PDB entry 8ZDU | electron microscopy, 2.50 A resolution | chains A and B of the 34 polymer chains in the assembly

Chain A (and B):
Molecule: Flagellar M-ring protein
Source organism: Salmonella enterica subsp. enterica serovar Typhimurium
Notes: chain B of this document is another copy of the same molecule, construct and numbering; everything in this record applies to it too
UniProt: P15928 (FLIF_SALTY); numbering as in UniProt (aligned over 1-560)
Amino-acid sequence (560 residues; numbered 1 to 560; the number before each row is that of its first residue):
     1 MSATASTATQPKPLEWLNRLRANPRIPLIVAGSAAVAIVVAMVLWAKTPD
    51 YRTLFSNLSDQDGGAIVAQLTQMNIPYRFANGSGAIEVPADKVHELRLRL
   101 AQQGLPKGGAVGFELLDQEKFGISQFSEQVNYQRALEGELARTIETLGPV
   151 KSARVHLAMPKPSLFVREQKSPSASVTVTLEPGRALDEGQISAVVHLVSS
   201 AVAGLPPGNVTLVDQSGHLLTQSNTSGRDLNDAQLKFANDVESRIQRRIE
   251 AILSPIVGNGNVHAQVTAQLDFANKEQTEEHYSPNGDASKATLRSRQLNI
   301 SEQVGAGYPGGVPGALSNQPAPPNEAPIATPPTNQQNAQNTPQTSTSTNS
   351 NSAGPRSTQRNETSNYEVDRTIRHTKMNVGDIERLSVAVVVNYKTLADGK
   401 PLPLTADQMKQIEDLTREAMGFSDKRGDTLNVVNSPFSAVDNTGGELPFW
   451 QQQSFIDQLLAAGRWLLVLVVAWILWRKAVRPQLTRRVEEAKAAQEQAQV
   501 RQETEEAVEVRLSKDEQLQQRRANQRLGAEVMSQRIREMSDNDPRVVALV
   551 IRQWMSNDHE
Unresolved in the structure: 1-228, 305-354, 397-400, 439-560
What the authors report for this chain:
  - self-association interface (contacts with another copy of this molecule); pairs are residue here / residue on that copy: Ile-252/Val-390 (hydrophobic contact), Ile-256/Val-390 (hydrophobic contact)
  - mutagenesis - D214R: abolished expression
  - mutagenesis - D214R: decreased stability

Interface between chain A and chain B:
Contacting residue pairs - 80 pairs, chain A then chain B:
  Asn-231(A) with Phe-237(B); Val-379(B)
  Gln-234(A) with Asn-378(B), hydrogen bond
  Leu-235(A) with Phe-237(B), hydrophobic
  Asn-239(A) with Arg-244(B)
  Glu-242(A) with Arg-248(B), salt bridge
  Gln-265(A) with Arg-248(B); Ala-251(B); Ile-252(B)
  Val-266(A) with Arg-248(B)
  Thr-267(A) with Arg-248(B), hydrogen bond; Glu-418(B); Ala-419(B)
  Phe-272(A) with Asn-378(B)
  Ala-273(A) with Lys-376(B)
  Asn-274(A) with His-374(B); Thr-375(B); Lys-376(B), hydrogen bond (backbone-backbone)
  Lys-275(A) with Arg-373(B); His-374(B)
  Glu-276(A) with Arg-373(B); His-374(B), hydrogen bond (backbone-backbone)
  Gln-277(A) with Ile-372(B); Arg-373(B), hydrogen bond
  Thr-278(A) with Thr-371(B); Ile-372(B), hydrogen bond (backbone-backbone)
  Glu-279(A) with Arg-370(B)
  Glu-280(A) with Asp-369(B); Arg-370(B), hydrogen bond (backbone-backbone)
  His-281(A) with Asp-369(B)
  Tyr-282(A) with Glu-367(B); Val-368(B); Asp-369(B), hydrogen bond (backbone-side chain)
  Ser-283(A) with Thr-292(B), hydrogen bond (backbone-side chain)
  Pro-284(A) with Lys-290(B); Ala-291(B); Thr-292(B)
  Asn-285(A) with Ala-291(B); Thr-292(B); Leu-293(B), hydrogen bond (side chain-backbone)
  Arg-356(A) with Glu-302(B); Gln-303(B); Val-304(B), hydrogen bond (backbone-backbone)
  Ser-357(A) with Glu-302(B)
  Thr-358(A) with Ser-301(B); Glu-302(B), hydrogen bond (backbone-backbone)
  Gln-359(A) with Ile-300(B)
  Arg-360(A) with Leu-298(B); Asn-299(B); Ile-300(B), hydrogen bond (backbone-backbone)
  Asn-361(A) with Leu-298(B); Asn-299(B)
  Glu-362(A) with Gln-297(B); Leu-298(B), hydrogen bond (backbone-backbone); Asn-299(B)
  Thr-363(A) with Arg-296(B); Gln-297(B)
  Ser-364(A) with Ser-295(B); Arg-296(B), hydrogen bond (backbone-backbone)
  Asn-365(A) with Arg-294(B); Ser-295(B)
  Tyr-366(A) with Leu-293(B); Arg-294(B), hydrogen bond (backbone-side chain)
  Val-368(A) with Thr-292(B); Leu-293(B); Arg-294(B)
  Arg-384(A) with Gly-421(B); Phe-422(B); Ser-423(B)
  Ser-386(A) with Glu-418(B)
  Val-387(A) with Glu-418(B)
  Ala-388(A) with Glu-418(B)
  Val-390(A) with Ile-256(B), hydrophobic
  Thr-429(A) with Glu-418(B)
  Asn-431(A) with Glu-418(B)
  Val-433(A) with Gln-411(B); Leu-415(B), hydrophobic
  Ser-435(A) with Ile-256(B)
  Ser-438(A) with Pro-255(B), hydrogen bond (backbone-backbone); Ile-256(B)
Also at the interface, not in a pair above, chain A (53 interface residues in all): His-263, Gln-269, Gly-286, Pro-355, Glu-367, Met-377, Leu-430, Asn-434, Phe-437
Also at the interface, not in a pair above, chain B (49 interface residues in all): Val-241, Val-257, Gly-258, Ala-288, Ser-289, Met-377, Asp-414, Arg-426

In short:
53 residues of chain A and 49 residues of chain B are in contact, with 17 hydrogen bonds and 1 salt bridge.
Polar pairs include Glu-242(A)/Arg-248(B), Gln-234(A)/Asn-378(B) and Thr-267(A)/Arg-248(B). From the paper:
D214R of chain A abolishes expression; a self-association interface involving Ile-252(A), Ile-256(A) and
Val-390(A).
Chain A and chain B are both Flagellar M-ring protein (Salmonella enterica subsp. enterica serovar
Typhimurium); the structure, Structure of the RBM3 ring of Salmonella flagellar MS-ring protein FliF with C34
symmetry applied, was determined by electron microscopy, deposited together with 8ZDS and 8ZDT.
